PDB entry 9D3N | electron microscopy, 3.00 A resolution | chains E and I of the 10 polymer chains in the assembly

# Chain E
Name: Histone H3.2
From: Homo sapiens
UniProtKB: Q71DI3 (H32_HUMAN); residues 44-133 here correspond to UniProt positions 45-134 (UniProt number = residue number + 1)
Chain sequence (90 residues; each row starts with the number of its first residue):
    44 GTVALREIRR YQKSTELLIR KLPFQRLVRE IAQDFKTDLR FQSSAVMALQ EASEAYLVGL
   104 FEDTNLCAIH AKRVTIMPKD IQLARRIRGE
UniProt features mapped onto this chain:
  - modified residue: Lys56 (N6,N6,N6-trimethyllysine), Ser57 (Phosphoserine), Lys64 (N6-(2-hydroxyisobutyryl)lysine), Lys79 (N6,N6,N6-trimethyllysine), Thr80 (Phosphothreonine), Ser86 (Phosphoserine), Thr107 (Phosphothreonine), Lys115 (N6-acetyllysine), Lys122 (N6-(2-hydroxyisobutyryl)lysine)
  - lipidation: Cys110 (S-palmitoyl cysteine)

# Chain I
Molecule: 5S rDNA (noncoding strand)
From: Xenopus borealis
Sequence (96 nucleotides; each row starts with the number of its first residue; numbers below 1 keep their minus sign (DG-48 is residue -48)):
   -48 GACCCTGGCA TGGGGAGGAG CTGGGCCCCC CCCAGAAGGC AGCACAAGGG GAGGAAAAGT
    12 CAGCCTTGTG CTCGCCTACG GCCATACCAC CCTGAA

# Interface between chain E and chain I
Contacting residue pairs (9; chain E residue first):
  Gly44(E) - DA9(I)  hydrogen bond to the phosphate
  Val46(E) - DA9(I)  phosphate contact
  Val46(E) - DG10(I)  phosphate contact
  Ala47(E) - DA9(I)  phosphate contact
  Arg63(E) - DT18(I)  phosphate contact
  Lys64(E) - DT18(I)  hydrogen bond to the phosphate
  Leu65(E) - DT17(I)  phosphate contact
  Leu65(E) - DT18(I)  hydrogen bond to the phosphate
  Arg69(E) - DT17(I)  salt bridge to the phosphate
Other interface residues (no listed pair), chain E (9 interface residues in all): Pro66, Arg83
Other interface residues (no listed pair), chain I (5 interface residues in all): DC27

# Summary
Chain E and chain I form an interface of 9 and 5 residues respectively; the contacts include 3 hydrogen bonds
and 1 salt bridge. Polar pairs include Gly44(E)-DA9(I), Lys64(E)-DT18(I) and Leu65(E)-DT18(I).
Chain E is Histone H3.2 (Homo sapiens) and chain I is 5S rDNA (noncoding strand) (Xenopus borealis); the
structure, 167-bp 5S rDNA nucleosome cross-linked with glutaraldehyde, was determined by electron microscopy
(same publication as 9D3K, 9D3L, 9D3O, 9D3Q, 9D3R, 9D3S and 9D3T).
